9IMA - chains C and A of the 4 polymer chains in the assembly; structure by electron microscopy, 2.65 A resolution.

== Chain C ==
Molecule: Talquetamab Fab (anti-GPRC5D) Heavy chain
From: Mus musculus
Notes: antibody fragment or engineered binder
Amino-acid sequence (233 residues; each row starts with the number of its first residue):
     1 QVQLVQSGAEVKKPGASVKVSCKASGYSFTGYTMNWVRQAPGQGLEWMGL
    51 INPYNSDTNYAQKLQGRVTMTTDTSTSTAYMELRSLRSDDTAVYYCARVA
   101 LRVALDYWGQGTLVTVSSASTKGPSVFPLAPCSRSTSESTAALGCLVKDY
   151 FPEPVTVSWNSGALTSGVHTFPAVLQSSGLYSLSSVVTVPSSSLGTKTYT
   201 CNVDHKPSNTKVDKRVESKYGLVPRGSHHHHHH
Unresolved in the structure: 222-233
Disulfide bonds: Cys22-Cys96, Cys145-Cys201

== Chain A ==
Molecule: G-protein coupled receptor family C group 5 member D
From: Homo sapiens
UniProtKB: Q9NZD1 (GPC5D_HUMAN); residues 1-308 here = UniProt positions 1-308
Amino-acid sequence (352 residues; each row starts with the number of its first residue; numbers below 1 keep their minus sign (Met-2 is residue -2)):
    -2 MVDMYKDCIESTGDYFLLCDAEGPWGIILESLAILGIVVTILLLLAFLFL
    48 MRKIQDCSQWNVLPTQLLFLLSVLGLFGLAFAFIIELNQQTAPVRYFLFG
    98 VLFALCFSCLLAHASNLVKLVRGCVSFSWTTILCIAIGCSLLQIIIATEY
   148 VTLIMTRGMMFVNMTPCQLNVDFVVLLVYVLFLMALTFFVSKATFCGPCE
   198 NWKQHGRLIFITVLFSIIIWVVWISMLLRGNPQFQRQPQWDDPVVCIALV
   248 TNAWVFLLLYIVPELCILYRSCRQECPLQGNACPVTAYQHSFQVENQELS
   298 RARDSDGAEEDSGSGSGRGRGGSENLYFQGGSGSGGDYKDDDDKDYKDDD
   348 DK
Unresolved in the structure: -2 to 19, 269-349
Differences from the reference sequence: initiating methionine (-2); expression tag (-1 to 0, 309-349)

== Interface between chain C and chain A ==
Residue-residue contacts - 23 pairs, chain C then chain A:
  Thr30(C) - Gln87(A)
  Gly31(C) - Gln86(A)  hydrogen bond (backbone-backbone)
  Gly31(C) - Gln87(A)
  Tyr32(C) - Glu83(A)
  Tyr32(C) - Leu84(A)
  Tyr32(C) - Asn85(A)  hydrogen bond
  Thr33(C) - Gln86(A)  hydrogen bond
  Asn52(C) - Gln86(A)  hydrogen bond
  Asn52(C) - Met157(A)
  Tyr54(C) - Gln87(A)
  Val99(C) - Val159(A)  hydrophobic
  Leu101(C) - Leu84(A)  hydrophobic
  Leu101(C) - Asn85(A)
  Leu101(C) - Gln86(A)
  Leu101(C) - Phe158(A)
  Leu101(C) - Val159(A)  hydrophobic
  Arg102(C) - Leu84(A)
  Arg102(C) - Met161(A)
  Arg102(C) - Pro163(A)
  Arg102(C) - Leu166(A)
  Arg102(C) - Pro235(A)
  Arg102(C) - Asp238(A)
  Arg102(C) - Asp239(A)  salt bridge
Interface residues without a listed pair, chain C (11 interface residues in all): Ser28, Ala100
Interface residues without a listed pair, chain A (15 interface residues in all): Ala89

== In short ==
Chain C and chain A form an interface of 11 and 15 residues respectively, with 4 hydrogen bonds and 1 salt
bridge. Polar pairs include Arg102(C)-Asp239(A), Tyr32(C)-Asn85(A) and Thr33(C)-Gln86(A).
Here chain C is Talquetamab Fab (anti-GPRC5D) Heavy chain (Mus musculus) and chain A is G-protein coupled
receptor family C group 5 member D (Homo sapiens). Entry 9IMA (Cryo-EM structure for the GPRC5D complexed with
Talquetamab Fab) was determined by electron microscopy.
